PDB entry 2AEK | X-ray diffraction, 2.90 A resolution | chain A

[Chain A]
Protein: Trichodiene synthase
From: Fusarium sporotrichioides
Notes: EC 4.2.3.6
UniProtKB: P13513 (TRI5_FUSSP); residue numbers follow UniProt; this construct covers 1-374
Amino-acid sequence (374 residues; numbered 1 to 374; the number before each row is that of its first residue):
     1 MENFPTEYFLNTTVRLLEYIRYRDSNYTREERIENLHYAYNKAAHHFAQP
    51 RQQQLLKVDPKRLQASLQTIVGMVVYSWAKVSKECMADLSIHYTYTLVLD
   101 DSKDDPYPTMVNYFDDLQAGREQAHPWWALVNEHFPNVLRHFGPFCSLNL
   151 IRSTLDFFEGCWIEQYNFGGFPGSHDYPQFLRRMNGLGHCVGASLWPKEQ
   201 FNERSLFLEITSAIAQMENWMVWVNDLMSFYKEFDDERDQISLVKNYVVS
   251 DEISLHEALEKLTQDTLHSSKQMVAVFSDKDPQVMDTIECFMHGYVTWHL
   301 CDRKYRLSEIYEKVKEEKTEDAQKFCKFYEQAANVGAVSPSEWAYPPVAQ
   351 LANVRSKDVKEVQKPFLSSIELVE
Not modelled in the structure: 355-374
Construct notes: engineered mutation K304 (Arg in P13513)
Ion coordination: Mg2+: D239, I241
From the paper describing this entry:
  - contacts within the chain: R62-D101 (hydrogen bond)
  - mutagenesis - R304K (5,000-fold): decreased catalytic activity (citing earlier work)

[Overview]
D239 and I241 coordinate Mg2+. From the paper: R304K reduces catalytic activity; contacts within the chain
involving D101 and R62.
Chain A is Trichodiene synthase (Fusarium sporotrichioides); the structure, R304K trichodiene synthase, was
determined by X-ray diffraction, deposited together with 2AEL and 2AET.
